PDB entry 6YLX | electron microscopy, 3.90 A resolution | chains L and 1 of the 47 polymer chains in the assembly

[Chain L]
Protein: 60S ribosomal protein L13-A
From: Saccharomyces cerevisiae
Reference sequence: Q12690 (RL13A_YEAST); residues 1-199 here = UniProt positions 1-199
Sequence (199 residues; numbered 1 to 199; the number before each row is that of its first residue):
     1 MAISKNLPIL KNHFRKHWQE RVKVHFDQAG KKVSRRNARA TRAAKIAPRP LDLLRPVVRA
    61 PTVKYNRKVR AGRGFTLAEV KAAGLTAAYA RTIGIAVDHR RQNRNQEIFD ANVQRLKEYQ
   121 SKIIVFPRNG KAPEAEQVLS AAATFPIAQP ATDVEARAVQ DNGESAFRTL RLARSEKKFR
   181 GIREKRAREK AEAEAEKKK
Unresolved in the structure: 1-7, 195-199
UniProt features mapped onto this chain:
  - modified residue (Phosphothreonine): Thr144, Thr152

[Chain 1]
Molecule: 25S rRNA
From: Saccharomyces cerevisiae
Sequence (3396 nucleotides; numbered 1 to 3396; the number before each row is that of its first residue):
     1 GUUUGACCUC AAAUCAGGUA GGAGUACCCG CUGAACUUAA GCAUAUCAAU AAGCGGAGGA
    61 AAAGAAACCA ACCGGGAUUG CCUUAGUAAC GGCGAGUGAA GCGGCAAAAG CUCAAAUUUG
   121 AAAUCUGGUA CCUUCGGUGC CCGAGUUGUA AUUUGGAGAG GGCAACUUUG GGGCCGUUCC
   181 UUGUCUAUGU UCCUUGGAAC AGGACGUCAU AGAGGGUGAG AAUCCCGUGU GGCGAGGAGU
   241 GCGGUUCUUU GUAAAGUGCC UUCGAAGAGU CGAGUUGUUU GGGAAUGCAG CUCUAAGUGG
   301 GUGGUAAAUU CCAUCUAAAG CUAAAUAUUG GCGAGAGACC GAUAGCGAAC AAGUACAGUG
   361 AUGGAAAGAU GAAAAGAACU UUGAAAAGAG AGUGAAAAAG UACGUGAAAU UGUUGAAAGG
   421 GAAGGGCAUU UGAUCAGACA UGGUGUUUUG UGCCCUCUGC UCCUUGUGGG UAGGGGAAUC
   481 UCGCAUUUCA CUGGGCCAGC AUCAGUUUUG GUGGCAGGAU AAAUCCAUAG GAAUGUAGCU
   541 UGCCUCGGUA AGUAUUAUAG CCUGUGGGAA UACUGCCAGC UGGGACUGAG GACUGCGACG
   601 UAAGUCAAGG AUGCUGGCAU AAUGGUUAUA UGCCGCCCGU CUUGAAACAC GGACCAAGGA
   661 GUCUAACGUC UAUGCGAGUG UUUGGGUGUA AAACCCAUAC GCGUAAUGAA AGUGAACGUA
   721 GGUUGGGGCC UCGCAAGAGG UGCACAAUCG ACCGAUCCUG AUGUCUUCGG AUGGAUUUGA
   781 GUAAGAGCAU AGCUGUUGGG ACCCGAAAGA UGGUGAACUA UGCCUGAAUA GGGUGAAGCC
   841 AGAGGAAACU CUGGUGGAGG CUCGUAGCGG UUCUGACGUG CAAAUCGAUC GUCGAAUUUG
   901 GGUAUAGGGG CGAAAGACUA AUCGAACCAU CUAGUAGCUG GUUCCUGCCG AAGUUUCCCU
   961 CAGGAUAGCA GAAGCUCGUA UCAGUUUUAU GAGGUAAAGC GAAUGAUUAG AGGUUCCGGG
  1021 GUCGAAAUGA CCUUGACCUA UUCUCAAACU UUAAAUAUGU AAGAAGUCCU UGUUACUUAA
  1081 UUGAACGUGG ACAUUUGAAU GAAGAGCUUU UAGUGGGCCA UUUUUGGUAA GCAGAACUGG
  1141 CGAUGCGGGA UGAACCGAAC GUAGAGUUAA GGUGCCGGAA UACACGCUCA UCAGACACCA
  1201 CAAAAGGUGU UAGUUCAUCU AGACAGCCGG ACGGUGGCCA UGGAAGUCGG AAUCCGCUAA
  1261 GGAGUGUGUA ACAACUCACC GGCCGAAUGA ACUAGCCCUG AAAAUGGAUG GCGCUCAAGC
  1321 GUGUUACCUA UACUCUACCG UCAGGGUUGA UAUGAUGCCC UGACGAGUAG GCAGGCGUGG
  1381 AGGUCAGUGA CGAAGCCUAG ACCGUAAGGU CGGGUCGAAC GGCCUCUAGU GCAGAUCUUG
  1441 GUGGUAGUAG CAAAUAUUCA AAUGAGAACU UUGAAGACUG AAGUGGGGAA AGGUUCCACG
  1501 UCAACAGCAG UUGGACGUGG GUUAGUCGAU CCUAAGAGAU GGGGAAGCUC CGUUUCAAAG
  1561 GCCUGAUUUU AUGCAGGCCA CCAUCGAAAG GGAAUCCGGU UAAGAUUCCG GAACCUGGAU
  1621 AUGGAUUCUU CACGGUAACG UAACUGAAUG UGGAGACGUC GGCGCGAGCC CUGGGAGGAG
  1681 UUAUCUUUUC UUCUUAACAG CUUAUCACCC CGGAAUUGGU UUAUCCGGAG AUGGGGUCUU
  1741 AUGGCUGGAA GAGGCCAGCA CCUUUGCUGG CUCCGGUGCG CUUGUGACGG CCCGUGAAAA
  1801 UCCACAGGAA GGAAUAGUUU UCAUGCCAGG UCGUACUGAU AACCGCAGCA GGUCUCCAAG
  1861 GUGAACAGCC UCUAGUUGAU AGAAUAAUGU AGAUAAGGGA AGUCGGCAAA AUAGAUCCGU
  1921 AACUUCGGGA UAAGGAUUGG CUCUAAGGGU CGGGUAGUGA GGGCCUUGGU CAGACGCAGC
  1981 GGGCGUGCUU GUGGACUGCU UGGUGGGGCU UGCUCUGCUA GGCGGACUAC UUGCGUGCCU
  2041 UGUUGUAGAC GGCCUUGGUA GGUCUCUUGU AGACCGUCGC UUGCUACAAU UAACGAUCAA
  2101 CUUAGAACUG GUACGGACAA GGGGAAUCUG ACUGUCUAAU UAAAACAUAG CAUUGCGAUG
  2161 GUCAGAAAGU GAUGUUGACG CAAUGUGAUU UCUGCCCAGU GCUCUGAAUG UCAAAGUGAA
  2221 GAAAUUCAAC CAAGCGCGGG UAAACGGCGG GAGUAACUAU GACUCUCUUA AGGUAGCCAA
  2281 AUGCCUCGUC AUCUAAUUAG UGACGCGCAU GAAUGGAUUA ACGAGAUUCC CACUGUCCCU
  2341 AUCUACUAUC UAGCGAAACC ACAGCCAAGG GAACGGGCUU GGCAGAAUCA GCGGGGAAAG
  2401 AAGACCCUGU UGAGCUUGAC UCUAGUUUGA CAUUGUGAAG AGACAUAGAG GGUGUAGAAU
  2461 AAGUGGGAGC UUCGGCGCCA GUGAAAUACC ACUACCUUUA UAGUUUCUUU ACUUAUUCAA
  2521 UGAAGCGGAG CUGGAAUUCA UUUUCCACGU UCUAGCAUUC AAGGUCCCAU UCGGGGCUGA
  2581 UCCGGGUUGA AGACAUUGUC AGGUGGGGAG UUUGGCUGGG GCGGCACAUC UGUUAAACGA
  2641 UAACGCAGAU GUCCUAAGGG GGGCUCAUGG AGAACAGAAA UCUCCAGUAG AACAAAAGGG
  2701 UAAAAGCCCC CUUGAUUUUG AUUUUCAGUG UGAAUACAAA CCAUGAAAGU GUGGCCUAUC
  2761 GAUCCUUUAG UCCCUCGGAA UUUGAGGCUA GAGGUGCCAG AAAAGUUACC ACAGGGAUAA
  2821 CUGGCUUGUG GCAGUCAAGC GUUCAUAGCG ACAUUGCUUU UUGAUUCUUC GAUGUCGGCU
  2881 CUUCCUAUCA UACCGAAGCA GAAUUCGGUA AGCGUUGGAU UGUUCACCCA CUAAUAGGGA
  2941 ACGUGAGCUG GGUUUAGACC GUCGUGAGAC AGGUUAGUUU UACCCUACUG AUGAAUGUUA
  3001 CCGCAAUAGU AAUUGAACUU AGUACGAGAG GAACAGUUCA UUCGGAUAAU UGGUUUUUGC
  3061 GGCUGUCUGA UCAGGCAUUG CCGCGAAGCU ACCAUCCGCU GGAUUAUGGC UGAACGCCUC
  3121 UAAGUCAGAA UCCAUGCUAG AACGCGGUGA UUUCUUUGCU CCACACAAUA UAGAUGGAUA
  3181 CGAAUAAGGC GUCCUUGUGG CGUCGCUGAA CCAUAGCAGG CUAGCAACGG UGCACUUGGC
  3241 GGAAAGGCCU UGGGUGCUUG CUGGCGAAUU GCAAUGUCAU UUUGCGUGGG GAUAAAUCAU
  3301 UUGUAUACGA CUUAGAUGUA CAACGGGGUA UUGUAAGCAG UAGAGUAGCC UUGUUGUUAC
  3361 GAUCUGCUGA GAUUAAGCCU UUGUUGUCUG AUUUGU
Unresolved in the structure: 441-493, 1004-1046, 1069-1088, 1954-2092, 2154-2185, 2192-2312, 2372-2375, 2398-2818, 2941-2942, 2954-2980

[Interface between chain L and chain 1]
Residue-residue contacts - 112 pairs, chain L then chain 1:
  Leu10(L) - A666(1)  sugar contact
  Leu10(L) - C667(1)  sugar contact
  Lys11(L) - U97(1)  base contact
  Lys11(L) - G98(1)  hydrogen bond to the base
  Asn12(L) - U97(1)  phosphate contact
  His13(L) - G86(1)  hydrogen bond to the base
  His13(L) - U97(1)  salt bridge to the phosphate
  His13(L) - G98(1)  hydrogen bond to the base
  Phe14(L) - A665(1)  sugar contact
  Phe14(L) - G798(1)  base contact
  Arg15(L) - U38(1)  hydrogen bond to the sugar
  Arg15(L) - G798(1)  hydrogen bond to the phosphate
  Arg15(L) - G799(1)  salt bridge to the phosphate
  Lys16(L) - C47(1)  salt bridge to the phosphate
  Lys16(L) - A48(1)  phosphate contact
  Lys16(L) - A49(1)  salt bridge to the phosphate
  Lys16(L) - U97(1)  phosphate contact
  Lys16(L) - G98(1)  salt bridge to the phosphate
  His17(L) - A48(1)  salt bridge to the phosphate
  His17(L) - U932(1)  salt bridge to the phosphate
  Trp18(L) - G799(1)  hydrogen bond to the sugar
  Gln19(L) - G799(1)  sugar contact
  Gln19(L) - G800(1)  hydrogen bond to the phosphate
  Lys23(L) - A327(1)  phosphate contact
  Lys23(L) - U328(1)  phosphate contact
  Phe26(L) - A691(1)  base contact
  Gln28(L) - G684(1)  phosphate contact
  Ala29(L) - A691(1)  phosphate contact
  Ala29(L) - A692(1)  phosphate contact
  Lys31(L) - U326(1)  phosphate contact
  Lys31(L) - A327(1)  salt bridge to the phosphate
  Lys32(L) - G685(1)  phosphate contact
  Lys32(L) - G686(1)  base contact
  Lys32(L) - U687(1)  base contact
  Arg35(L) - A106(1)  hydrogen bond to the sugar
  Arg35(L) - U326(1)  salt bridge to the phosphate
  Arg35(L) - G685(1)  salt bridge to the phosphate
  Arg36(L) - G686(1)  phosphate contact
  Arg36(L) - U687(1)  salt bridge to the phosphate
  Arg36(L) - G688(1)  base contact
  Arg39(L) - A106(1)  hydrogen bond to the phosphate
  Arg39(L) - A107(1)  salt bridge to the phosphate
  Arg39(L) - G685(1)  salt bridge to the phosphate
  Arg39(L) - G686(1)  salt bridge to the phosphate
  Arg42(L) - A108(1)  salt bridge to the phosphate
  Leu53(L) - A109(1)  phosphate contact
  Arg55(L) - A108(1)  hydrogen bond to the base
  Val58(L) - G75(1)  phosphate contact
  Val58(L) - G76(1)  phosphate contact
  Arg59(L) - C73(1)  hydrogen bond to the base
  Arg59(L) - G74(1)  hydrogen bond to the sugar
  Arg59(L) - G75(1)  phosphate contact
  Ala60(L) - G74(1)  sugar contact
  Pro61(L) - C72(1)  base contact
  Pro61(L) - G74(1)  sugar contact
  Pro61(L) - C102(1)  sugar contact
  Thr62(L) - C72(1)  hydrogen bond to the base
  Thr62(L) - C102(1)  sugar contact
  Tyr65(L) - C102(1)  base contact
  Tyr65(L) - G103(1)  sugar contact
  Tyr65(L) - C700(1)  phosphate contact
  Asn66(L) - C72(1)  hydrogen bond to the sugar
  Asn66(L) - C73(1)  base contact
  Lys68(L) - A699(1)  salt bridge to the phosphate
  Arg70(L) - G75(1)  hydrogen bond to the sugar
  Arg70(L) - G76(1)  salt bridge to the phosphate
  Arg70(L) - G103(1)  salt bridge to the phosphate
  Arg70(L) - G104(1)  phosphate contact
  Gly72(L) - G76(1)  phosphate contact
  Arg73(L) - G76(1)  hydrogen bond to the phosphate
  Arg73(L) - A77(1)  salt bridge to the phosphate
  Arg73(L) - G110(1)  salt bridge to the phosphate
  Leu77(L) - G156(1)  phosphate contact
  Leu77(L) - A157(1)  phosphate contact
  Arg91(L) - G110(1)  sugar contact
  Arg91(L) - C111(1)  salt bridge to the phosphate
  Arg91(L) - G156(1)  base contact
  Asp98(L) - G76(1)  hydrogen bond to the sugar
  His99(L) - A66(1)  salt bridge to the phosphate
  His99(L) - G156(1)  stacking on the base
  Arg100(L) - A65(1)  hydrogen bond to the phosphate
  Arg100(L) - A66(1)  salt bridge to the phosphate
  Arg100(L) - G76(1)  hydrogen bond to the sugar
  Arg100(L) - A77(1)  sugar contact
  Arg100(L) - C315(1)  phosphate contact
  Arg101(L) - G76(1)  base contact
  Gln102(L) - G76(1)  base contact
  Arg104(L) - G74(1)  phosphate contact
  Arg104(L) - U314(1)  salt bridge to the phosphate
  Asn105(L) - G74(1)  phosphate contact
  Arg128(L) - U168(1)  hydrogen bond to the sugar
  Arg128(L) - G170(1)  salt bridge to the phosphate
  Asn129(L) - U169(1)  phosphate contact
  Ala132(L) - G243(1)  phosphate contact
  Phe167(L) - G714(1)  phosphate contact
  Arg168(L) - G769(1)  hydrogen bond to the sugar
  Arg168(L) - G770(1)  sugar contact
  Arg171(L) - G712(1)  hydrogen bond to the phosphate
  Arg171(L) - U713(1)  salt bridge to the phosphate
  Arg171(L) - G770(1)  salt bridge to the phosphate
  Leu172(L) - G769(1)  sugar contact
  Arg174(L) - G712(1)  salt bridge to the phosphate
  Arg174(L) - U713(1)  salt bridge to the phosphate
  Ser175(L) - C768(1)  sugar contact
  Ser175(L) - G769(1)  sugar contact
  Lys178(L) - A711(1)  hydrogen bond to the sugar
  Phe179(L) - C768(1)  phosphate contact
  Arg183(L) - C765(1)  base contact
  Arg183(L) - C768(1)  hydrogen bond to the sugar
  Arg186(L) - U767(1)  hydrogen bond to the phosphate
  Arg186(L) - C768(1)  salt bridge to the phosphate
  Lys190(L) - C765(1)  base contact
Also at the interface, not in a pair above, chain L (63 interface residues in all): Asp27, Val33, Lys45, Val63, Lys81, Thr86, Lys131
Also at the interface, not in a pair above, chain 1 (70 interface residues in all): A70, G96, G241, G244, U257, G258, U682, A690, U698, C931

[In short]
Chain L and chain 1 form an interface of 63 and 70 residues respectively; the contacts include 25 hydrogen
bonds, 30 salt bridges and 1 aromatic stacking contact. Polar contacts include Lys11(L)-G98(1),
His13(L)-G86(1) and His13(L)-G98(1).
Here chain L is 60S ribosomal protein L13-A and chain 1 is 25S rRNA, both from Saccharomyces cerevisiae. Entry
6YLX (pre-60S State NE1 (TAP-Flag-Nop53)) was determined by electron microscopy together with 6YLE, 6YLF and
6YLY from the same study.
